PDB entry 7WG7 | electron microscopy, 4.00 A resolution | chains A and C of the 3 polymer chains in the assembly

== Chain A (and C) ==
Molecule: Spike glycoprotein
Source organism: Severe acute respiratory syndrome coronavirus 2
Notes: chain C of this document is another copy of the same molecule, construct and numbering; everything in this record applies to it too
Reference sequence: P0DTC2 (SPIKE_SARS2); aligned to UniProt positions 1-1273 over residues 1-1273
Chain sequence (1270 residues; numbered 1 to 1273; 3 numbers in that range are skipped by the numbering (no residue carries them; nothing is unmodelled there); the number before each row is that of its first residue):
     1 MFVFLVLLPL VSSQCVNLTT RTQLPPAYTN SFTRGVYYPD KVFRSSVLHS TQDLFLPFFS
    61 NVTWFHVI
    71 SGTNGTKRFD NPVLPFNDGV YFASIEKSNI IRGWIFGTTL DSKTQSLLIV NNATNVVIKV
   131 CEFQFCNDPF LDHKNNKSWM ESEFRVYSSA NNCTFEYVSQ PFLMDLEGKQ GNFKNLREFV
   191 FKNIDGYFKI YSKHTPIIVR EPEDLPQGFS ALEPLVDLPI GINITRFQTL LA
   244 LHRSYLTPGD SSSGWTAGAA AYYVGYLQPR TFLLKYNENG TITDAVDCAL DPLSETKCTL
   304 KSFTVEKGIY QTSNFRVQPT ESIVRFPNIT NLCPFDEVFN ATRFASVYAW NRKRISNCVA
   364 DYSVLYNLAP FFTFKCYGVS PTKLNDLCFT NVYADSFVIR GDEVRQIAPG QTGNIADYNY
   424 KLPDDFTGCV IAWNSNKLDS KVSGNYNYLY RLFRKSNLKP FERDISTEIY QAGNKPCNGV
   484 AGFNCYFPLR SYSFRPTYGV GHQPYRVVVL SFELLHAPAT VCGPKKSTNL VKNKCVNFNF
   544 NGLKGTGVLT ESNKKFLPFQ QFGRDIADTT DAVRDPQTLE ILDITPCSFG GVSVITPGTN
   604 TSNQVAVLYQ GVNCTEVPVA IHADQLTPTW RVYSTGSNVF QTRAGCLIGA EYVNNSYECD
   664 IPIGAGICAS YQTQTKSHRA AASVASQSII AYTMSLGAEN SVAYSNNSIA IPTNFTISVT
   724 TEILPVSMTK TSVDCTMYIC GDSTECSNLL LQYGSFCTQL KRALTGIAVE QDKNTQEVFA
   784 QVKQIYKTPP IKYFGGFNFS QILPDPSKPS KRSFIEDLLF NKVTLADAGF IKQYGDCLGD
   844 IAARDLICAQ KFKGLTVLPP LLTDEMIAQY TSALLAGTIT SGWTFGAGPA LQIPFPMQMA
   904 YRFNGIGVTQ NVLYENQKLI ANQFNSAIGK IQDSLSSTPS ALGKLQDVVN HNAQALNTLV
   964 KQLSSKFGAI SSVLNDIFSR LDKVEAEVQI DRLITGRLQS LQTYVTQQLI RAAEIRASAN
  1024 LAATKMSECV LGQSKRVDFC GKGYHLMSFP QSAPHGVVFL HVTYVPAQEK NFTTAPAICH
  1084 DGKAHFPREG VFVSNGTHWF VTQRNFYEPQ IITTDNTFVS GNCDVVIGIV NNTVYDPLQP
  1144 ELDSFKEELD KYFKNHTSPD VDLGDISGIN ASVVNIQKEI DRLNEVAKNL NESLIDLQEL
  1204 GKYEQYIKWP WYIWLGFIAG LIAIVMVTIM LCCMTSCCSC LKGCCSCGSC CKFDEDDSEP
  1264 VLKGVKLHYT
Not modelled in the structure: 1-13, 71-76, 244-253, 677-688, 829-848, 1163-1273 (chain C: 1-13, 71-76, 244-253, 677-688, 703, 1163-1273)
Differences from the reference sequence: variant Val67 (Ala in P0DTC2), Ile95 (Thr in P0DTC2), Asp142 (Gly in P0DTC2), Asp339 (Gly in P0DTC2), Leu371 (Ser in P0DTC2), Pro373 (Ser in P0DTC2), Phe375 (Ser in P0DTC2), Asn417 (Lys in P0DTC2), Lys440 (Asn in P0DTC2), Ser446 (Gly in P0DTC2), Asn477 (Ser in P0DTC2), Lys478 (Thr in P0DTC2), Ala484 (Glu in P0DTC2), Arg493 (Gln in P0DTC2), Ser496 (Gly in P0DTC2), Arg498 (Gln in P0DTC2), Tyr501 (Asn in P0DTC2), His505 (Tyr in P0DTC2), Lys547 (Thr in P0DTC2), Gly614 (Asp in P0DTC2), Tyr655 (His in P0DTC2), Lys679 (Asn in P0DTC2), His681 (Pro in P0DTC2), Ala683 (Arg in P0DTC2), Ala685 (Arg in P0DTC2), Lys764 (Asn in P0DTC2), Tyr796 (Asp in P0DTC2), Lys856 (Asn in P0DTC2), Pro892 (Ala in P0DTC2), Pro899 (Ala in P0DTC2), Pro942 (Ala in P0DTC2), His954 (Gln in P0DTC2), Lys969 (Asn in P0DTC2), Phe981 (Leu in P0DTC2); insertion (208-209); conflict Arg210 (Asn211 in P0DTC2), Glu211 (Leu212 in P0DTC2), Pro212 (Val213 in P0DTC2), Glu213 (Arg214 in P0DTC2)
Disulfide bonds: Cys15-Cys136, Cys131-Cys163, Cys291-Cys301, Cys336-Cys361, Cys379-Cys432, Cys391-Cys525, Cys480-Cys488, Cys617-Cys649, Cys662-Cys671, Cys738-Cys760, Cys743-Cys749, Cys1032-Cys1043, Cys1082-Cys1126
Glycans and other covalent adducts: N-acetylglucosamine (NAG) linked to Asn17, Asn61, Asn145, Asn233, Asn331, Asn343, Asn603, Asn616, Asn657, Asn709, Asn717, Asn801, Asn1074
Curated features (UniProtKB/Swiss-Prot):
  - region: Asn280 to Cys301 (Putative superantigen), Arg403 to Asp405 (Integrin-binding motif), Asn448 to Phe456 (Immunodominant HLA epitope recognized by the CD8+), Ser816 to Tyr837 (Fusion peptide 1), Lys835 to Phe855 (Fusion peptide 2), Asp1163 to Glu1202 (Heptad repeat 2)
  - motif: Met1237 to Cys1241 (Binding to host endocytosis trafficking protein SNX27), Asp1257 to Glu1262 (Diacidic ER export motif (host COPII)), Ser1261 to Gly1267 (Binding to host plasma membrane localising/FERM domain proteins), Lys1269 to Thr1273 (KxHxx, ER retrieval signal (COPI))
  - site: Arg815, Ser816 (Cleavage)
  - lipidation (S-palmitoyl cysteine): Cys1235, Cys1236, Cys1240, Cys1241, Cys1243, Cys1247, Cys1248, Cys1250, Cys1253, Cys1254
  - glycosylation: Asn17 (N-linked (GlcNAc...) (complex) asparagine), Asn61 (N-linked (GlcNAc...) (hybrid) asparagine), Asn74 (N-linked (GlcNAc...) (complex) asparagine), Asn122 (N-linked (GlcNAc...) (hybrid) asparagine), Asn282 (N-linked (GlcNAc...) (complex) asparagine), Thr323 (O-linked (GalNAc) threonine), Ser325 (O-linked (HexNAc...) serine), Asn331 (N-linked (GlcNAc...) (complex) asparagine), Asn343 (N-linked (GlcNAc...) (complex) asparagine), Asn603 (N-linked (GlcNAc...) (hybrid) asparagine), Asn616 (N-linked (GlcNAc...) (complex) asparagine), Asn657 (N-linked (GlcNAc...) (complex) asparagine), Thr676 (O-linked (GlcNAc...) threonine), Thr678 (O-linked (GlcNAc...) threonine), Asn709 (N-linked (GlcNAc...) (high mannose) asparagine), Asn717 (N-linked (GlcNAc...) (hybrid) asparagine), Asn801 (N-linked (GlcNAc...) (hybrid) asparagine), Asn1074 (N-linked (GlcNAc...) (hybrid) asparagine), Asn1098 (N-linked (GlcNAc...) (complex) asparagine), Asn1134 (N-linked (GlcNAc...) (complex) asparagine) and 3 more in UniProt

== How chain A and chain C interact ==
Pairs across the interface (133; chain A residue first):
  Gln314(A) with Ser735(C)
  Asn317(A) with Asp737(C), hydrogen bond
  Arg319(A) with Thr739(C), hydrogen bond; Met740(C)
  Arg355(A) with Pro229(C)
  Tyr380(A) with Leu984(C)
  Gly381(A) with Arg983(C); Leu984(C)
  Val382(A) with Arg983(C)
  Ser383(A) with Arg983(C), hydrogen bond (backbone-backbone); Asp985(C)
  Lys386(A) with Phe981(C), hydrogen bond (side chain-backbone); Ser982(C); Arg983(C); Leu984(C), hydrogen bond (side chain-backbone)
  Leu390(A) with Ser982(C)
  Tyr396(A) with Pro229(C)
  Asn417(A) with Lys386(C)
  Leu455(A) with Ser383(C); Thr385(C)
  Phe456(A) with Thr385(C)
  Pro463(A) with Asp195(C)
  Phe464(A) with Asp195(C)
  Ile468(A) with Gln115(C)
  Lys478(A) with Ala372(C)
  Phe486(A) with Leu371(C); Phe374(C), hydrophobic
  Asn487(A) with Phe377(C)
  Tyr489(A) with Phe377(C), hydrophobic
  His505(A) with Asp427(C), salt bridge
  Glu516(A) with Tyr197(C), hydrogen bond
  His519(A) with Lys41(C)
  Lys547(A) with Asn978(C), hydrogen bond (backbone-side chain); Ser982(C)
  Lys557(A) with Phe43(C); Ala846(C)
  Phe559(A) with Phe43(C), hydrophobic
  Phe562(A) with Lys41(C)
  Gln563(A) with Val42(C), hydrogen bond (side chain-backbone); Phe43(C)
  Phe565(A) with Val42(C); Phe43(C), hydrogen bond (backbone-backbone)
  Gly566(A) with Phe43(C)
  Arg567(A) with Phe43(C), hydrogen bond (backbone-backbone)
  Ile569(A) with Val47(C), hydrophobic
  Ala570(A) with Lys856(C); Leu966(C)
  Asp571(A) with Ser967(C), hydrogen bond; Ser975(C)
  Thr572(A) with Lys856(C)
  Asp586(A) with Asp843(C); Arg847(C), salt bridge
  Thr588(A) with Arg847(C), hydrogen bond
  Ser591(A) with Tyr837(C)
  Phe592(A) with Met740(C), hydrophobic; Phe855(C)
  Gly614(A) with Gln836(C)
  Glu619(A) with Tyr837(C)
  Arg646(A) with Phe833(C); Ile834(C)
  Ala647(A) with Pro862(C), hydrophobic
  Pro665(A) with Leu864(C), hydrophobic
  Ala668(A) with Pro863(C); Leu864(C); Thr866(C)
  Gly669(A) with Leu864(C), hydrogen bond (backbone-backbone); Met869(C)
  Met697(A) with Leu864(C), hydrophobic
  Leu699(A) with Ile788(C); Met869(C), hydrophobic; Gln872(C); Tyr873(C)
  Gly700(A) with Lys786(C)
  Ala701(A) with Gln787(C); Ile788(C), hydrogen bond (backbone-backbone)
  Glu702(A) with Ile788(C); Lys790(C)
  Asn703(A) with Gln787(C); Ile788(C), hydrogen bond (backbone-backbone); Tyr789(C); Lys790(C), hydrogen bond (backbone-backbone)
  Ser704(A) with Lys790(C)
  Val705(A) with Tyr789(C), hydrophobic; Pro792(C)
  Ala706(A) with Gln895(C)
  Tyr707(A) with Pro792(C), hydrophobic; Tyr796(C); Thr883(C)
  Ser708(A) with Gln895(C); Pro897(C)
  Asn709(A) with Pro897(C)
  Ser711(A) with Gln895(C), hydrogen bond; Pro897(C)
  Ile712(A) with Gln895(C); Ile896(C), hydrophobic
  Ala713(A) with Leu894(C); Gln895(C)
  Pro715(A) with Leu894(C)
  Gln965(A) with Ser758(C); Phe759(C)
  Ser968(A) with Tyr756(C), hydrogen bond (side chain-backbone)
  Lys969(A) with Gln755(C)
  Phe970(A) with Gln755(C); Phe759(C), hydrophobic
  Gly971(A) with Gln755(C), hydrogen bond (backbone-side chain)
  Arg995(A) with Asp994(C)
  Gln1002(A) with Gln1002(C)
  Thr1006(A) with Gln1005(C)
  Ile1013(A) with Ile1013(C), hydrophobic
  Arg1039(A) with Glu1031(C), salt bridge
  Val1040(A) with Ser1030(C); Glu1031(C)
  Asp1041(A) with Ser1030(C)
  Gly1046(A) with Ala890(C)
  Val1068(A) with Ala890(C)
  Glu1072(A) with Leu894(C)
  Asn1074(A) with Gln895(C)
  Pro1079(A) with Tyr917(C)
  Phe1089(A) with Gln913(C); Asn914(C); Tyr917(C), hydrophobic
  Arg1091(A) with Asn907(C), hydrogen bond (backbone-side chain)
  Gly1093(A) with Tyr904(C), hydrogen bond (backbone-side chain)
  Val1094(A) with Tyr904(C)
  Arg1107(A) with Trp886(C); Tyr904(C)
  Phe1121(A) with Thr912(C); Asn914(C)
  Ser1123(A) with Asn914(C), hydrogen bond; Glu918(C)
  Val1129(A) with Tyr917(C), hydrophobic
  Leu1141(A) with Glu1144(C)
  His1159(A) with His1159(C)
Other interface residues (no listed pair), chain A (118 interface residues in all): Thr385, Asn394, Pro426, Glu465, Ser469, Leu517, Gly545, Gly548, Thr553, Lys558, Asp568, Asp574, Pro589, Cys590, Gln613, Gly667, Asn710, Gln957, Thr961, Ala972, Thr1009, Tyr1047, Pro1069, Thr1077, Pro1090, Val1128, Ile1130, Glu1144
Other interface residues (no listed pair), chain C (111 interface residues in all): Tyr38, Asp40, Arg44, Lys113, Gly196, Pro224, Ile232, Asn233, Asn282, Gln762, Arg765, Thr768, Ile794, Phe797, Gly798, Ala852, Leu861, Thr887, Gly889, Pro892, Ala893, Phe898, Met900, Gln920, Val963, Lys964, Asp979, Glu988, Thr1009, Thr1027, Gly1035, Arg1039, Phe1148

== Overview ==
118 residues of chain A face 111 of chain C across their interface; the contacts include 22 hydrogen bonds and
3 salt bridges. Polar pairs include His505(A)-Asp427(C), Asp586(A)-Arg847(C) and Arg1039(A)-Glu1031(C).
N-acetylglucosamine is covalently linked to Asn17(A), Asn61(A), Asn145(A), Asn233(A), Asn331(A) and Asn343(A)
and 7 more.
Chain A and chain C are both Spike glycoprotein (Severe acute respiratory syndrome coronavirus 2); the
structure, Acidic Omicron Spike Trimer, was determined by electron microscopy (same publication as 7WG8, 7WG9,
7WGB, 7WGC and 7WG6).
